PDB entry 3M7N | X-ray diffraction, 2.40 A resolution | chains E and Z of the 12 polymer chains in the assembly

[Chain E]
Protein: Probable exosome complex exonuclease 1
Organism: Archaeoglobus fulgidus
Notes: EC 3.1.13.-
Reference sequence: O29757 (ECX1_ARCFU); numbering as in UniProt (aligned over 1-258)
Sequence (258 residues; numbered 1 to 258; the number before each row is that of its first residue):
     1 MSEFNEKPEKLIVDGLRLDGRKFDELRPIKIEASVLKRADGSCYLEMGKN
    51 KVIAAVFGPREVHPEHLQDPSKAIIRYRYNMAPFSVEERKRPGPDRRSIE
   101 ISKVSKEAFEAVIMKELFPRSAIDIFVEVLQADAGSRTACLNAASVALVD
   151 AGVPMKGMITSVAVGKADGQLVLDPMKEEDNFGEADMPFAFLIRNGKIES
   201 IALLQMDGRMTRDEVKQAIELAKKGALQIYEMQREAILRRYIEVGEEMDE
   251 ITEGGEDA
Unresolved in the structure: 1-5, 254-258
Construct notes: engineered mutation Glu65 (Arg in O29757)
Curated features (UniProtKB/Swiss-Prot):
  - mutagenesis: Asp180 (D180A: Abolishes exoribonuclease activity)
From the paper describing this entry:
  - mutagenesis - R65E: decreased catalytic activity
  - mutagenesis - D180A: abolished catalytic activity (citing earlier work)

[Chain Z]
Molecule: 6-nt RNA strand
Sequence (6 nucleotides; each row starts with the number of its first residue):
     1 CUCCCC
Unresolved in the structure: 1-2

[Interface between chain E and chain Z]
Pairs across the interface - 14 pairs, chain E then chain Z:
  Val86(E) - C6(Z)  base contact
  Glu87(E) - C6(Z)  base contact
  Arg96(E) - C3(Z)  hydrogen bond to the phosphate
  Arg96(E) - C4(Z)  salt bridge to the phosphate
  Arg97(E) - C5(Z)  phosphate contact
  Arg97(E) - C6(Z)  salt bridge to the phosphate
  Ala132(E) - C6(Z)  sugar contact
  Asp133(E) - C6(Z)  phosphate contact
  Ser136(E) - C6(Z)  hydrogen bond to the phosphate
  Arg137(E) - C6(Z)  salt bridge to the phosphate
  Asp180(E) - C5(Z)  hydrogen bond to the sugar
  Asp180(E) - C6(Z)  sugar contact
  Asn181(E) - C5(Z)  sugar contact
  Asp186(E) - C6(Z)  phosphate contact
Also at the interface, not in a pair above, chain E (15 interface residues in all): Met81, Lys90, Ala134, Asp207

[In short]
The interface between chain E and chain Z involves 15 residues on one side and 4 on the other, with 3 hydrogen
bonds and 3 salt bridges. Among the polar pairs are Asp180(E)-C5(Z), Arg96(E)-C3(Z) and Ser136(E)-C6(Z). From
the paper: R65E of chain E reduces catalytic activity; D180A of chain E abolishes catalytic activity.
Here chain E is Probable exosome complex exonuclease 1 (Archaeoglobus fulgidus) and chain Z is a 6-nt RNA
strand. Entry 3M7N (archaeoglobus fulgidus exosome with RNA bound to the active site) was determined by X-ray
diffraction (same publication as 3M85).
